4A2D - chain A; structure by X-ray diffraction, 2.30 A resolution.

== Chain A ==
Name: Laccase
Organism: Coriolopsis gallica
Notes: EC 1.10.3.2
UniProt: Q1W6B1 (Q1W6B1_9APHY); numbering as in UniProt (aligned over 22-517)
Amino-acid sequence (496 residues; each row starts with the number of its first residue):
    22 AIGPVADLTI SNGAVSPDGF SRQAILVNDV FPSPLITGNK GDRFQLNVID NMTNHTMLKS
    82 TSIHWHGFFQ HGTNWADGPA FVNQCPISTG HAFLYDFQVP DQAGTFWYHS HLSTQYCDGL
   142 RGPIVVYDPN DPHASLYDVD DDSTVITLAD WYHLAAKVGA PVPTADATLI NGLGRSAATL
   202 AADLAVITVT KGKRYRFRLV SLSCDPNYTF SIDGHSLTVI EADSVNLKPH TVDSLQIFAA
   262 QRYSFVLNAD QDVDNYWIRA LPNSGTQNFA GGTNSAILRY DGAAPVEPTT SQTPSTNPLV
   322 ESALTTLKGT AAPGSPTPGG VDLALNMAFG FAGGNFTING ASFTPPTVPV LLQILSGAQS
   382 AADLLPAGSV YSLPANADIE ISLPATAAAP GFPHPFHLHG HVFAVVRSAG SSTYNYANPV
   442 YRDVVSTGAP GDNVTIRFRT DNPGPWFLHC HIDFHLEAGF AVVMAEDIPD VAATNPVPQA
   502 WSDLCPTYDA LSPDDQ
Disulfides: Cys106-Cys506, Cys138-Cys225
Covalent attachments: N-acetylglucosamine (NAG) linked to Asn75, Asn454
Bound ions: Cu ion site 1: His87, His130, His472; Cu ion site 2: His132, His420, His470; Cu ion site 3: His415, Cys471, His476

== Summary ==
Covalently linked N-acetylglucosamine: at Asn75 and Asn454. His87, His130 and His472 form the Cu ion site 1.
His132, His420 and His470 coordinate Cu ion site 2.
Chain A is Laccase (Coriolopsis gallica); the structure, Coriolopsis gallica Laccase T2 Copper Depleted at pH
4.5, was determined by X-ray diffraction, deposited together with 4A2F, 4A2G, 4A2E and 4A2H.
